PDB entry 8FWG | electron microscopy, 3.45 A resolution | chains e2 and r2 of the 165 polymer chains in the assembly

[Chain e2]
Name: Linking protein 2, gp128
Organism: Agrobacterium phage Milano
Chain sequence (38 residues; row label = number of the first residue in the row):
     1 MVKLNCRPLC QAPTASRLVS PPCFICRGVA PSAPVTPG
Disordered / not traced: 29-38

[Chain r2]
Name: Major capsid protein, gp9
Organism: Agrobacterium phage Milano
Reference sequence: A0A482MFS6 (A0A482MFS6_9CAUD); residues 1-465 here = UniProt positions 1-465
Chain sequence (465 residues; row label = number of the first residue in the row):
     1 MANKESELNG LDDIHSDIEK LSAHVEKFSD GMDEKYKELT ARFDGVKGDN DAIRKAVADA
    61 TKEYAELSAK HQFFTEELAA MKARLDTPIM RSQAELDDHD RKTAIQLQRN MHEFRGGDPK
   121 EFVADESNLV DLKAYRSAVR KMLKVGIESK ERVIASMTDV ERKAFEASTI GPAFFTPQVL
   181 ALEVDCNIEC ASLLDLYGQI EVSRSTFTYM KIADYGQLGE YTCDAKCDAE FGEPGNIRHL
   241 EGKTYDYRGV FCFNRKNLQE ANYDFLSFMI GAAQRSHRIN RNQALMIGKG VNEPKGWLTE
   301 NCFPVFQTLP VDVNGTSTPA FLAQDWRRFV TSFPAEYGEA RSVMHQNVFG YLAAMVDANG
   361 RFLFGDGDLT FTPDLVRERI RISNCLPDPT EGNTKGGTGQ DAFAAGSFVA AQAAWKTAFY
   421 AVEKRPMFFE QYEGGSSAWC VKYQFGAEDG GFVGCCEHGR ILQIG
Disordered / not traced: 1-165, 465
Cystine bridges: Cys302-Cys456

[Interface between chain e2 and chain r2]
Residue-residue contacts - 25 pairs, chain e2 then chain r2:
  Ser16(e2) - Thr394(r2)
  Arg17(e2) - Thr394(r2)  hydrogen bond (backbone-side chain)
  Arg17(e2) - Asp401(r2)  salt bridge
  Leu18(e2) - Asn393(r2)
  Val19(e2) - Thr394(r2)
  Val19(e2) - Lys395(r2)
  Pro21(e2) - Tyr351(r2)
  Pro21(e2) - Ala354(r2)
  Pro21(e2) - Gly396(r2)
  Pro22(e2) - Gly396(r2)
  Pro22(e2) - Thr398(r2)
  Cys23(e2) - Val356(r2)  hydrophobic
  Cys23(e2) - Asp357(r2)
  Phe24(e2) - Ala320(r2)  hydrophobic
  Phe24(e2) - Leu322(r2)  hydrophobic
  Phe24(e2) - Gly397(r2)
  Ile25(e2) - Ala358(r2)  hydrophobic
  Cys26(e2) - Val311(r2)
  Arg27(e2) - Thr308(r2)  hydrogen bond
  Arg27(e2) - Leu309(r2)  hydrogen bond (side chain-backbone)
  Arg27(e2) - Pro310(r2)
  Arg27(e2) - Val311(r2)
  Arg27(e2) - Leu322(r2)
  Arg27(e2) - Gln324(r2)  hydrogen bond
  Arg27(e2) - Asp325(r2)  salt bridge
Interface residues without a listed pair, chain e2 (12 interface residues in all): Ser20
Interface residues without a listed pair, chain r2 (21 interface residues in all): Met355

[Summary]
Chain e2 and chain r2 form an interface of 12 and 21 residues respectively; the contacts include 4 hydrogen
bonds and 2 salt bridges. Polar contacts include Arg17(e2)-Asp401(r2), Arg27(e2)-Asp325(r2) and
Arg17(e2)-Thr394(r2).
Here chain e2 is Linking protein 2, gp128 and chain r2 is Major capsid protein, gp9, both from Agrobacterium
phage Milano. Entry 8FWG (Structure of neck and portal vertex of Agrobacterium phage Milano, C5 symmetry) was
determined by electron microscopy (same publication as 8FWE, 8FWM, 8FXP and 8FXR).
